PDB entry 1OYE | X-ray diffraction, 3.48 A resolution | chain A

[Chain A]
Protein: Acriflavine resistance protein B
Organism: Escherichia coli
UniProtKB: P31224 (ACRB_ECOLI); numbering as in UniProt (aligned over 1-1049)
Sequence (1049 residues; each row starts with the number of its first residue):
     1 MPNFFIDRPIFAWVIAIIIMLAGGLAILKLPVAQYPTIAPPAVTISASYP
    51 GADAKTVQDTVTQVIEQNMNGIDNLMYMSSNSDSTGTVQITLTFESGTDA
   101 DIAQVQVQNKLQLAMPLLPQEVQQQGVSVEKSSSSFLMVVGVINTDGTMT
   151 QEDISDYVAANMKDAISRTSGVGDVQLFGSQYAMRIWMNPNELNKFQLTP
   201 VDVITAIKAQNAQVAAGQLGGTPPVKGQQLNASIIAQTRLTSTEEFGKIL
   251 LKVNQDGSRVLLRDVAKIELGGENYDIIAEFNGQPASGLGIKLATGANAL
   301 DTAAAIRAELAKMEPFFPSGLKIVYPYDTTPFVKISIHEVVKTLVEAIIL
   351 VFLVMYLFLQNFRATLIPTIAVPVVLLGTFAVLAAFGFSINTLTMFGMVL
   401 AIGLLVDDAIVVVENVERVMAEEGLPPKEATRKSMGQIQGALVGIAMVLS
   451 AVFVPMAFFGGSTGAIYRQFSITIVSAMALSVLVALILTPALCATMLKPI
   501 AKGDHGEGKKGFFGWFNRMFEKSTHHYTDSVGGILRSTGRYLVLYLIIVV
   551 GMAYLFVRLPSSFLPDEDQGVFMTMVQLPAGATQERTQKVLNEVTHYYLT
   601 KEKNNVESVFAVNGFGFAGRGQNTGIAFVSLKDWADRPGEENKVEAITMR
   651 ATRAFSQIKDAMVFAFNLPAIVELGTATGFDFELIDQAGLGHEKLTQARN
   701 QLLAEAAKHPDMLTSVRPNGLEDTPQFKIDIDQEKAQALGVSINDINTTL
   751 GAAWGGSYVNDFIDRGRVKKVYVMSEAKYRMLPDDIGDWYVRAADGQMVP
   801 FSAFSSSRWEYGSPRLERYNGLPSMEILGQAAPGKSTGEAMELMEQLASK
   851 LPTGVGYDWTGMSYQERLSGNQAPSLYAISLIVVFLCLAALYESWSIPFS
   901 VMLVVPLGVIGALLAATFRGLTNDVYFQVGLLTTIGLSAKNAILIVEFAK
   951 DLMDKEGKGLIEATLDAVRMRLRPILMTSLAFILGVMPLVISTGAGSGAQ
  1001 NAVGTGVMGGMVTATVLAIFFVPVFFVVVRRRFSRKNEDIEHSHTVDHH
Disordered / not traced: 1-6, 499-512, 711, 860-868, 1037-1049
What the authors report for this chain:
  - binding site for ciprofloxacin: Lys29, Phe458

[Summary]
From the paper: a binding site for ciprofloxacin at Lys29 and Phe458.
Chain A is Acriflavine resistance protein B (Escherichia coli); the structure, Structural Basis of Multiple
Binding Capacity of the AcrB multidrug Efflux Pump, was determined by X-ray diffraction together with 1OY6,
1OY8, 1OY9 and 1OYD from the same study.
